5Q0W - chains A and B; structure by X-ray diffraction, 1.90 A resolution.

Chain A:
Molecule: Bile acid receptor
Source organism: Homo sapiens
UniProt: Q96RI1 (NR1H4_HUMAN); residues 248-476 here correspond to UniProt positions 258-486 (UniProt number = residue number + 10)
Sequence (233 residues; numbered 244 to 476; the number before each row is that of its first residue):
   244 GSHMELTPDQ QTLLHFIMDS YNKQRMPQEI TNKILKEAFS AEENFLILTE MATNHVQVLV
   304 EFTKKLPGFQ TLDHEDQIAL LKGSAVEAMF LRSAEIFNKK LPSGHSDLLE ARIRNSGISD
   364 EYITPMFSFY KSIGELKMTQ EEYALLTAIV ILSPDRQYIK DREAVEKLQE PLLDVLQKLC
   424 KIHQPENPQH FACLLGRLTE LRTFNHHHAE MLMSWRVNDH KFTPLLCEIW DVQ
Unresolved in the structure: 244-246, 475-476
Construct notes: expression tag (244-247); conflict Ala281 (Glu291 in Q96RI1), Ala354 (Glu364 in Q96RI1)
Curated features (UniProtKB/Swiss-Prot):
  - binding site (chenodeoxycholate): Arg335, Tyr365, Tyr373, His451
  - modified residue: Thr446 (Phosphothreonine)
  - cross-link: Lys279 (Glycyl lysine isopeptide (Lys-Gly) (interchain with G-Cter in SUMO1))
Ligand contacts: 9LV (4-({5-bromo-1'-[(2-chlorophenyl)sulfonyl]-2-oxospiro[indole-3,4'-piperidin]-1(2H)-yl}methyl)benzoic acid): Gln267, Arg268, Met269, Pro270, Leu291, Thr292, Met294, Ala295, Asn297, His298, Val301, Met332, Phe333, Arg335, Ser336, Ile339, Phe340, Leu352, Ile356, Met369, Tyr373, His451, Met454, Trp458, Trp473

Chain B:
Molecule: cDNA FLJ76652, highly similar to Homo sapiens nuclear receptor coactivator 1 (NCOA1), transcript variant 2, mRNA
UniProt: A8K1V4 (A8K1V4_HUMAN); numbering as in UniProt (aligned over 744-757)
Sequence (14 residues; row label = number of the first residue in the row):
   744 KDHQLLRYLL DKDE
Unresolved in the structure: 744, 757

How chain A and chain B interact:
Pairs across the interface (23; chain A residue first):
  Val303(A) - Leu749(B)  hydrophobic
  Val303(A) - Leu752(B)
  Val303(A) - Leu753(B)
  Glu304(A) - Leu752(B)
  Glu304(A) - Lys755(B)  salt bridge
  Lys307(A) - Leu752(B)  hydrogen bond (side chain-backbone)
  Lys307(A) - Leu753(B)  hydrogen bond (side chain-backbone)
  Lys307(A) - Lys755(B)
  Lys307(A) - Asp756(B)
  Phe312(A) - Leu753(B)  hydrophobic
  His317(A) - Arg750(B)  hydrogen bond
  His317(A) - Leu753(B)
  His317(A) - Asp754(B)  salt bridge
  Glu318(A) - Arg750(B)  salt bridge
  Gln320(A) - Leu753(B)
  Ile321(A) - His746(B)
  Ile321(A) - Arg750(B)
  Ile321(A) - Leu753(B)  hydrophobic
  Lys325(A) - His746(B)  hydrogen bond
  Lys325(A) - Leu749(B)
  Leu468(A) - Leu748(B)  hydrophobic
  Ile472(A) - Leu748(B)  hydrophobic
  Ile472(A) - Leu749(B)  hydrophobic
Interface residues without a listed pair, chain A (15 interface residues in all): Val299, Gln300, Gln313, Leu324

In short:
15 residues of chain A face 9 of chain B across their interface, with 4 hydrogen bonds and 3 salt bridges.
Polar contacts include Glu304(A)-Lys755(B), His317(A)-Asp754(B) and Glu318(A)-Arg750(B). Ligands of chain A:
compound 9LV. Curated annotation (UniProt) lists 4 chenodeoxycholate-binding residues on chain A.
Here chain A is Bile acid receptor (Homo sapiens) and chain B is cDNA FLJ76652, highly similar to Homo sapiens
nuclear receptor coactivator 1 (NCOA1), transcript variant 2, mRNA. Entry 5Q0W (Ligand binding to
FARNESOID-X-RECEPTOR) was determined by X-ray diffraction (same publication as 5Q0I, 5Q0J, 5Q0K, 5Q0L, 5Q0M,
5Q0N and 30 further entries).
